5XIA - chains A and B; structure by X-ray diffraction, 2.50 A resolution.

== Chain A (and B) ==
Molecule: D-xylose isomerase
Source organism: Arthrobacter sp
Notes: EC 5.3.1.5; chain B of this document is another copy of the same molecule, construct and numbering; everything in this record applies to it too
Reference sequence: P12070 (XYLA_ARTS7); residues 2-394 here = UniProt positions 2-394
Amino-acid sequence (393 residues; each row starts with the number of its first residue):
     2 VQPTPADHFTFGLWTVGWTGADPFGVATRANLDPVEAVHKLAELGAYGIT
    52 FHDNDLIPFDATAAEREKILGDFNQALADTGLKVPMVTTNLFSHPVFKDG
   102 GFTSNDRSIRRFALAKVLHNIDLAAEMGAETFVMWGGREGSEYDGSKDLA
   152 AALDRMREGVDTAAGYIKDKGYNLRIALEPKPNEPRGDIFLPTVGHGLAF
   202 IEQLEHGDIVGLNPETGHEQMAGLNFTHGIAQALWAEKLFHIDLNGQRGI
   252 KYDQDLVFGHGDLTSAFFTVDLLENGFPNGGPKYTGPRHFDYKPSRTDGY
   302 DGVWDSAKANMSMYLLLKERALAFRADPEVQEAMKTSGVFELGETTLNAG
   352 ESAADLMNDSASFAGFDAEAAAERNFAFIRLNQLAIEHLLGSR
Sequence notes: conflict Ala-31 (Lys in P12070), Ala-64 (Glu in P12070), Ala-79 (Lys in P12070)
Ion coordination: Mg2+: Glu-180, Glu-216, Asp-244, Asp-292 (together with Xylitol)
Ligand contacts: Xylitol (XYL): Trp-15, His-53, Thr-89, Phe-93, Trp-136, Glu-180, Lys-182, Glu-216, His-219, Asp-244, Asp-254, Asp-292

== How chain A and chain B interact ==
Contacting residue pairs (65):
  Asn-226(A) / Arg-249(B)
  Arg-249(A) / Asn-226(B)
  His-261(A) / Asn-383(B)  hydrogen bond
  His-261(A) / Gln-384(B)  hydrogen bond
  Leu-264(A) / Thr-265(B)
  Leu-264(A) / Leu-390(B)  hydrophobic
  Leu-264(A) / Leu-391(B)  hydrophobic
  Thr-265(A) / Leu-264(B)
  Pro-295(A) / Ile-380(B)  hydrophobic
  Ser-296(A) / Ile-380(B)
  Thr-298(A) / Arg-375(B)
  Thr-298(A) / Phe-377(B)  hydrogen bond (backbone-backbone)
  Thr-298(A) / Phe-379(B)
  Asp-299(A) / Asn-376(B)
  Asp-299(A) / Ala-378(B)  hydrogen bond (side chain-backbone)
  Asp-299(A) / Phe-379(B)  hydrogen bond (side chain-backbone)
  Asp-299(A) / Ile-380(B)  hydrogen bond (side chain-backbone)
  Gly-300(A) / Asn-376(B)  hydrogen bond (backbone-side chain)
  Asp-302(A) / Asn-376(B)
  Gly-303(A) / Asn-376(B)
  Asp-306(A) / Arg-381(B)
  Ser-307(A) / Ile-380(B)
  Ala-310(A) / Gln-384(B)
  Met-314(A) / Gln-384(B)
  Met-314(A) / Ile-387(B)  hydrophobic
  Leu-317(A) / Glu-388(B)
  Leu-317(A) / Leu-391(B)  hydrophobic
  Leu-317(A) / Ser-393(B)
  Arg-321(A) / Leu-391(B)  hydrogen bond (side chain-backbone)
  Arg-321(A) / Ser-393(B)
  Arg-375(A) / Thr-298(B)
  Asn-376(A) / Asp-299(B)
  Asn-376(A) / Gly-300(B)  hydrogen bond (side chain-backbone)
  Asn-376(A) / Asp-302(B)
  Asn-376(A) / Gly-303(B)
  Phe-377(A) / Thr-298(B)  hydrogen bond (backbone-backbone)
  Phe-377(A) / Asp-299(B)
  Ala-378(A) / Asp-299(B)  hydrogen bond (backbone-side chain)
  Phe-379(A) / Thr-298(B)
  Phe-379(A) / Asp-299(B)  hydrogen bond (backbone-side chain)
  Ile-380(A) / Pro-295(B)  hydrophobic
  Ile-380(A) / Ser-296(B)
  Ile-380(A) / Asp-299(B)  hydrogen bond (backbone-side chain)
  Ile-380(A) / Ser-307(B)
  Arg-381(A) / Asp-306(B)
  Asn-383(A) / His-261(B)  hydrogen bond
  Gln-384(A) / His-261(B)  hydrogen bond
  Gln-384(A) / Ala-310(B)
  Gln-384(A) / Ser-313(B)
  Gln-384(A) / Met-314(B)
  Ile-387(A) / Met-314(B)  hydrophobic
  Glu-388(A) / Leu-317(B)
  Leu-390(A) / Leu-264(B)  hydrophobic
  Leu-390(A) / Leu-391(B)
  Leu-391(A) / Leu-264(B)  hydrophobic
  Leu-391(A) / Met-314(B)  hydrophobic
  Leu-391(A) / Leu-317(B)  hydrophobic
  Leu-391(A) / Arg-321(B)  hydrogen bond (backbone-side chain)
  Leu-391(A) / Leu-390(B)
  Leu-391(A) / Leu-391(B)
  Leu-391(A) / Gly-392(B)
  Gly-392(A) / Arg-321(B)
  Gly-392(A) / Leu-391(B)
  Ser-393(A) / Leu-317(B)
  Ser-393(A) / Arg-321(B)
Interface residues without a listed pair, chain A (38 interface residues in all): Ile-251, Val-258, Gly-262, Ser-313, Leu-318
Interface residues without a listed pair, chain B (38 interface residues in all): Ile-251, Val-258, Gly-260, Gly-262

== In short ==
Chain A and chain B each contribute 38 residues to their interface, with 16 hydrogen bonds. Among the polar
pairs are His-261(A)/Asn-383(B), His-261(A)/Gln-384(B) and Asp-299(A)/Ala-378(B). Chain A binds Xylitol.
Glu-180(A), Glu-216(A), Asp-244(A) and Asp-292(A) coordinate Mg2+.
Chain A and chain B are both D-xylose isomerase (Arthrobacter sp); the structure, Structures of D-xylose
isomerase from arthrobacter strain B3728 containing the inhibitors xylitol and D-sorbitol at 2.5 ..., was
determined by X-ray diffraction together with 4XIA from the same study.
